9AUD - chains C and B of the 4 polymer chains in the assembly; structure by X-ray diffraction, 2.90 A resolution.

Chain C:
Molecule: H-2 class II histocompatibility antigen, A-B alpha chain
Organism: Mus musculus
UniProtKB: P14434 (HA2B_MOUSE); residues 1-180 here correspond to UniProt positions 26-205 (UniProt number = residue number + 25)
Chain sequence (188 residues; numbered 1 to 188; the number before each row is that of its first residue):
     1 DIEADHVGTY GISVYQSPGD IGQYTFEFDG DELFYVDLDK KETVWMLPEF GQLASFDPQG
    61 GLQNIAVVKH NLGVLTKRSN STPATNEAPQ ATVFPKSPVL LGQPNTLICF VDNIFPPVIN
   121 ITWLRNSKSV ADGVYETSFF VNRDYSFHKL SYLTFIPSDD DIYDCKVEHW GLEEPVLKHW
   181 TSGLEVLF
Disordered / not traced: 187-188
Construct notes: expression tag (181-188)
Cystine bridges: Cys109-Cys165
Covalent attachments: N-acetylglucosamine (NAG) linked to Asn120
Swiss-Prot annotation at these positions:
  - glycosylation: Asn120 (N-linked (GlcNAc...) asparagine)

Chain B:
Molecule: NPLCK1-2 TCR TRBV1 Beta chain
Organism: Mus musculus
Chain sequence (242 residues; row label = number of the first residue in the row; note: 13 numbers in that range are skipped by the numbering (no residue carries them; nothing is unmodelled there); numbering starts at 0):
     0 MVTLLEQNPR WRLVPRGQAV NLRCILKNSQ
    36 YPWMSWYQQD LQKQLQWLFT LRS
    63 PGDKEVKSLP GADYLATRV
    83 TDTELRLQVA NMS
    98 QGRTLYCTCS PQTTEVFFGK GTRLTVVEDL NKVFPPEVAV FEPSEAEISH TQKATLVCLA
   158 TGFYPDHVEL SWWVNGKEVH SGVCTDPQPL KEQPALNDSR YALSSRLRVS ATFWQNPRNH
   218 FRCQVQFYGL SENDEWTQDR AKPVTQIVSA EAWGRAD
Disordered / not traced: 0, 254
Cystine bridges: Cys23-Cys104, Cys155-Cys220

Chain C / chain B interface:
Pairs across the interface - 9 pairs, chain C then chain B:
  Lys41(C) - Lys66(B)
  Lys41(C) - Glu67(B)  salt bridge
  Gln59(C) - Trp52(B)
  Gln63(C) - Trp38(B)
  Gln63(C) - Thr55(B)
  Ala66(C) - Ser58(B)
  Val67(C) - Trp38(B)  hydrophobic
  Val67(C) - Gln109(B)
  His70(C) - Arg57(B)

In short:
6 residues of chain C and 8 residues of chain B are in contact, with 1 salt bridge. Its one salt-bridged
contact is Lys41(C)-Glu67(B). N-acetylglucosamine is covalently linked to Asn120(C).
Here chain C is H-2 class II histocompatibility antigen, A-B alpha chain and chain B is NPLCK1-2 TCR TRBV1
Beta chain, both from Mus musculus. Entry 9AUD (Immune receptor complex) was determined by X-ray diffraction,
deposited together with 8VQ8.
